7EGQ - chains C and D of the 22 polymer chains in the assembly; structure by electron microscopy, 3.35 A resolution.

== Chain C ==
Name: Non-structural protein 7
Source organism: Severe acute respiratory syndrome coronavirus 2
UniProtKB: P0DTD1 (R1AB_SARS2); residues 1-83 here correspond to UniProt positions 3860-3942 (UniProt number = residue number + 3859)
Sequence (83 residues; each row starts with the number of its first residue):
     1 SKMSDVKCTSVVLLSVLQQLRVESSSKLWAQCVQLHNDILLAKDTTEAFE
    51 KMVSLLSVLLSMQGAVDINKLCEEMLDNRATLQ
Disordered / not traced: 1, 74-83
UniProt features mapped onto this chain:
  - site: Gln83 (Cleavage)

== Chain D ==
Name: Non-structural protein 8
Source organism: Severe acute respiratory syndrome coronavirus 2
UniProtKB: P0DTD1 (R1AB_SARS2); residues 1-198 here correspond to UniProt positions 3943-4140 (UniProt number = residue number + 3942)
Sequence (198 residues; each row starts with the number of its first residue):
     1 AIASEFSSLPSYAAFATAQEAYEQAVANGDSEVVLKKLKKSLNVAKSEFD
    51 RDAAMQRKLEKMADQAMTQMYKQARSEDKRAKVTSAMQTMLFTMLRKLDN
   101 DALNNIINNARDGCVPLNIIPLTTAAKLMVVIPDYNTYKNTCDGTTFTYA
   151 SALWEIQQVVDADSKIVQLSEISMDNSPNLAWPLIVTALRANSAVKLQ
Disordered / not traced: 1-5, 192-198
UniProt features mapped onto this chain:
  - site: Gln198 (Cleavage)

== How chain C and chain D interact ==
Residue-residue contacts - 30 pairs, chain C then chain D:
  Lys2(C) - Leu98(D)
  Thr9(C) - Leu91(D)
  Leu13(C) - Leu91(D)  hydrophobic
  Ser15(C) - Met87(D)
  Val16(C) - Met87(D)  hydrophobic
  Gln19(C) - Thr84(D)
  Gln31(C) - Ile119(D)
  Phe49(C) - Leu98(D)  hydrophobic
  Phe49(C) - Asn100(D)
  Glu50(C) - Leu122(D)
  Val53(C) - Leu103(D)  hydrophobic
  Val53(C) - Ile106(D)  hydrophobic
  Ser54(C) - Ile119(D)
  Ser54(C) - Ile120(D)  hydrogen bond (side chain-backbone)
  Ser57(C) - Asn118(D)  hydrogen bond (side chain-backbone)
  Ser57(C) - Ile119(D)
  Ser57(C) - Ile120(D)  hydrogen bond (side chain-backbone)
  Val58(C) - Ile119(D)  hydrophobic
  Leu60(C) - Ile106(D)  hydrophobic
  Leu60(C) - Val115(D)
  Ser61(C) - Pro116(D)
  Ala65(C) - Gln88(D)
  Asp67(C) - Ala110(D)
  Asp67(C) - Arg111(D)
  Ile68(C) - Arg111(D)
  Lys70(C) - Phe92(D)
  Leu71(C) - Arg96(D)
  Leu71(C) - Ile107(D)  hydrophobic
  Leu71(C) - Arg111(D)  hydrogen bond (backbone-side chain)
  Glu73(C) - Arg96(D)  salt bridge
Other interface residues (no listed pair), chain C (26 interface residues in all): Asp5, Val6, Val12, Leu56, Leu59
Other interface residues (no listed pair), chain D (22 interface residues in all): Val83, Met94, Leu95

== Overview ==
26 residues of chain C face 22 of chain D across their interface, with 4 hydrogen bonds and 1 salt bridge.
Polar pairs include Glu73(C)-Arg96(D), Ser54(C)-Ile120(D) and Ser57(C)-Asn118(D).
Chain C is Non-structural protein 7 and chain D is Non-structural protein 8, both from Severe acute
respiratory syndrome coronavirus 2; the structure, Co-transcriptional capping machineries in SARS-CoV-2 RTC:
Coupling of N7-methyltransferase and 3'-5' exoribonuclease with polymerase reveals mechanisms ..., was
determined by electron microscopy together with 7EIZ from the same study.
